Entry 6PSV (electron microscopy, 3.50 A resolution); this record covers chains J and K of the 10 polymer chains in the assembly.

Chain J:
Molecule: DNA-directed RNA polymerase subunit beta'
Source organism: Escherichia coli
Notes: EC 2.7.7.6
UniProtKB: P0A8T7 (RPOC_ECOLI); numbering as in UniProt (aligned over 2-1407)
Amino-acid sequence (1430 residues; numbered 1 to 1430; the number before each row is that of its first residue):
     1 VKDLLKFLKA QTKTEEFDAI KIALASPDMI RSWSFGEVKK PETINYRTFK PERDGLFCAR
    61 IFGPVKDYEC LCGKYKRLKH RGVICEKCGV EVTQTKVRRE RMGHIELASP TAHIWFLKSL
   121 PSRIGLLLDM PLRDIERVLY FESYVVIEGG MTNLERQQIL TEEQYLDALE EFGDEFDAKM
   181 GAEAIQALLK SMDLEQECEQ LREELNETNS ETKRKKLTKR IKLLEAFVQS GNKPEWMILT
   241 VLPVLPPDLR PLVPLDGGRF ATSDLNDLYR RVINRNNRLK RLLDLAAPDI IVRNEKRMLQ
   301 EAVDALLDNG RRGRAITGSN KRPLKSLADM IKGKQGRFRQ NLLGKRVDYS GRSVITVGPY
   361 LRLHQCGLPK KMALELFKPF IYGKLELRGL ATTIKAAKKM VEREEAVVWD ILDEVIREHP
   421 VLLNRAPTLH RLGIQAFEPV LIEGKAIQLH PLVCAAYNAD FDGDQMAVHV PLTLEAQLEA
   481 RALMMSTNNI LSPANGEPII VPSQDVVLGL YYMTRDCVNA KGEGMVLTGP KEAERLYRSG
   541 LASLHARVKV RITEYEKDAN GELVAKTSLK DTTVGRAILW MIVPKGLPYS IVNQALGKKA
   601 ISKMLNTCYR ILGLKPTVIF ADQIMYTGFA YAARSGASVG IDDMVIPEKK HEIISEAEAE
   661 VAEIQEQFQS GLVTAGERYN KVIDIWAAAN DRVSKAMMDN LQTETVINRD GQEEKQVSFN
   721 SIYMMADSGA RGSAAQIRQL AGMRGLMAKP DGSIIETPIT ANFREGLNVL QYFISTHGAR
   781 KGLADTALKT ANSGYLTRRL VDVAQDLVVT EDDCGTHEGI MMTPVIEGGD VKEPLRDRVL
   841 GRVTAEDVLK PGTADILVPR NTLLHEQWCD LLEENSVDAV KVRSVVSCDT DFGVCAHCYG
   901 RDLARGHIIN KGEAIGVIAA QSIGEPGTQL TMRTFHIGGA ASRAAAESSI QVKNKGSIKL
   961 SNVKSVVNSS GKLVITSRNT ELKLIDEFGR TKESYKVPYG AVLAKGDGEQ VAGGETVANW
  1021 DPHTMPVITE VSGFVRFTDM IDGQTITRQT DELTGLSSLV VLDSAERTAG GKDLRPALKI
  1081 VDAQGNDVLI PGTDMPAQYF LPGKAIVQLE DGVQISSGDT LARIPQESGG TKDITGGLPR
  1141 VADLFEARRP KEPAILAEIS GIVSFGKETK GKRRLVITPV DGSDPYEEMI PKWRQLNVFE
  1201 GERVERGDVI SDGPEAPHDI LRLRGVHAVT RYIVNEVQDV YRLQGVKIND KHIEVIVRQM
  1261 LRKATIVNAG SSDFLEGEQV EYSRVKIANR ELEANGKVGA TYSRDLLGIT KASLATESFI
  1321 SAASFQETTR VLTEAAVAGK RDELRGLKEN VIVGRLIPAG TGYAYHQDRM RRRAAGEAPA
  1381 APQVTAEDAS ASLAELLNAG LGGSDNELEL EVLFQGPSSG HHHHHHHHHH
Disordered / not traced: 1-15, 938-947, 1127-1131, 1376-1430
Differences from the reference sequence: expression tag (1, 1408-1430)
Metal / ion sites: Zn2+ site 1: Cys70, Cys72, Cys85, Cys88; Mg2+: Asp462, Asp464; Zn2+ site 2: Cys814, Cys888, Cys895, Cys898
Residues lining bound ligands: chapso (1N7): Ile937, Leu1243, Gln1244
Curated features (UniProtKB/Swiss-Prot):
  - binding site (Zn(2+)): Cys70, Cys72, Cys85, Cys88, Cys814, Cys888, Cys895, Cys898
  - binding site (Mg(2+)): Asp460, Asp462, Asp464
  - modified residue: Lys983 (N6-acetyllysine)
  - mutagenesis: Gln504 (Q504P: Resistant to antibiotics salinamide A and B), Asn690 (N690D: Resistant to antibiotics salinamide A and B), Met697 (M697V: Resistant to antibiotics salinamide A and B), Ala735 (A735T: Resistant to antibiotics salinamide A and B), Arg738 (R738C/H/P/S: Resistant to antibiotics salinamide A and B), Ala748 (A748E: Resistant to antibiotics salinamide A and B), Pro758 (P758S/T: Resistant to antibiotics salinamide A and B), Phe763 (F763C: Resistant to antibiotics salinamide A and B), Ser775 (S775A: Resistant to antibiotics salinamide A and B), Ala779 (A779T/V: Resistant to antibiotics salinamide A and B), Arg780 (R780C: Resistant to antibiotics salinamide A and B), Gly782 (G782A/C: Resistant to antibiotics salinamide A and B), 1 further mutagenesis entry in UniProt

Chain K:
Molecule: DNA-directed RNA polymerase subunit omega
Source organism: Escherichia coli
Notes: EC 2.7.7.6
UniProtKB: P0A802 (RPOZ_ECO57); residues 1-91 here = UniProt positions 1-91
Amino-acid sequence (91 residues; numbered 1 to 91; the number before each row is that of its first residue):
     1 MARVTVQDAV EKIGNRFDLV LVAARRARQM QVGGKDPLVP EENDKTTVIA LREIEEGLIN
    61 NQILDVRERQ EQQEQEAAEL QAVTAIAEGR R
Disordered / not traced: 1, 81-91

Chain J / chain K interface:
Pairs across the interface (51; chain J residue first):
  Arg362(J) with Val4(K)
  His364(J) with Ala2(K); Val4(K)
  Lys384(J) with Lys45(K)
  Glu414(J) with Lys45(K), hydrogen bond (backbone-side chain)
  Arg417(J) with Asn43(K); Asp44(K), salt bridge; Lys45(K)
  Glu418(J) with Ala2(K); Arg3(K); Asp44(K); Lys45(K); Val48(K)
  Glu438(J) with Ala2(K)
  Leu474(J) with Ala27(K), hydrophobic; Arg28(K); Gln31(K); Thr47(K)
  Glu475(J) with Ala24(K); Arg28(K), salt bridge
  Gln477(J) with Thr47(K)
  Leu478(J) with Val20(K); Ala23(K); Ala24(K); Thr47(K); Leu51(K), hydrophobic
  Glu479(J) with Val20(K)
  Arg481(J) with Arg3(K), hydrogen bond (side chain-backbone); Val6(K); Thr47(K); Val48(K)
  Ala482(J) with Val6(K); Arg16(K), hydrogen bond (backbone-side chain); Val20(K), hydrophobic
  Leu483(J) with Arg16(K); Phe17(K), hydrophobic
  Thr487(J) with Val4(K), hydrogen bond (side chain-backbone)
  Asn488(J) with Thr5(K); Arg16(K)
  Leu614(J) with Thr5(K); Gln7(K)
  Lys615(J) with Val4(K); Thr5(K)
  Arg905(J) with Arg16(K)
  Asn910(J) with Asn15(K), hydrogen bond (side chain-backbone)
  Lys911(J) with Asn15(K)
  Glu913(J) with Phe17(K)
  Thr1361(J) with Phe17(K); Val20(K); Leu21(K)
  Ala1364(J) with Leu21(K), hydrophobic
Other interface residues (no listed pair), chain J (28 interface residues in all): Val415, His907, Gly1360
Other interface residues (no listed pair), chain K (23 interface residues in all): Val10

In short:
Chain J and chain K form an interface of 28 and 23 residues respectively, with 5 hydrogen bonds and 2 salt
bridges. Polar pairs include Arg417(J)-Asp44(K), Glu475(J)-Arg28(K) and Glu414(J)-Lys45(K). Ligands of chain
J: chapso.
Chain J is DNA-directed RNA polymerase subunit beta' and chain K is DNA-directed RNA polymerase subunit omega,
both from Escherichia coli; the structure, Escherichia coli RNA polymerase promoter unwinding intermediate
(TpreRPo) with TraR and rpsT P2 promoter, was determined by electron microscopy (same publication as 6PSQ,
6PSR, 6PSS, 6PST, 6PSU and 6PSW).
